Entry 7MQS (electron microscopy, 4.40 A resolution (low resolution: residue-level contacts below are approximate; hydrogen-bond / salt-bridge calls are withheld)); this record covers chains E and C of the 8 polymer chains in the assembly.

[Chain E]
Protein: Isoform Short of Insulin receptor
From: Homo sapiens
Notes: EC 2.7.10.1; fragment: Ectodomain
UniProt: P06213-2 (INSR-2_HUMAN); residues 1-916 here correspond to UniProt positions 28-943 (UniProt number = residue number + 27)
Sequence (916 residues; row label = number of the first residue in the row):
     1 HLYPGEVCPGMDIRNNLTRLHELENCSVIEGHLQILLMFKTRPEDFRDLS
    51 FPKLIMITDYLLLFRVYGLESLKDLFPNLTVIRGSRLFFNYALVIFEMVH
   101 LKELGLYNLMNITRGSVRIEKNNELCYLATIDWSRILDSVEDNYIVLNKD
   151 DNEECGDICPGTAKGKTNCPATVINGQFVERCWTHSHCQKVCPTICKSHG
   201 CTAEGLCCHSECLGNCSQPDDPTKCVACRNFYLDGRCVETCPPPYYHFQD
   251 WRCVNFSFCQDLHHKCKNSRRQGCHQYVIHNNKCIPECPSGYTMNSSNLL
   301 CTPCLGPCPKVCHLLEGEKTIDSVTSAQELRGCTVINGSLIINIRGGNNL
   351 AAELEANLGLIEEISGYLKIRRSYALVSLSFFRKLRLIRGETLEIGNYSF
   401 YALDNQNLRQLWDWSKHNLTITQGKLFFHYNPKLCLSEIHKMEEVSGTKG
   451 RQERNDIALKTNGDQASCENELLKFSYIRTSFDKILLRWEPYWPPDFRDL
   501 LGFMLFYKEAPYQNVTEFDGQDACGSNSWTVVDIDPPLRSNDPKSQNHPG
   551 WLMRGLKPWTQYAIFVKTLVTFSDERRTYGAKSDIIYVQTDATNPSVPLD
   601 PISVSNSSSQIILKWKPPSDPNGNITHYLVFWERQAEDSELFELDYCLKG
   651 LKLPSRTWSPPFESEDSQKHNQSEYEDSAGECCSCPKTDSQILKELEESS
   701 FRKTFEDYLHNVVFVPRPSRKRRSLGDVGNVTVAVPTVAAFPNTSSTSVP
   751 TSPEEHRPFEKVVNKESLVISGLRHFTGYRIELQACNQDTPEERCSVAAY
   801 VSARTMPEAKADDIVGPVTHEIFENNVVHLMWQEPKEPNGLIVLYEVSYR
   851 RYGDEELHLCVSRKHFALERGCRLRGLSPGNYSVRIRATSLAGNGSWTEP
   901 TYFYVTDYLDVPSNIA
Not modelled in the structure: 1-4, 163-167, 173-176, 268-273, 516-530, 657-690, 718-753, 911-916
Disulfides: C8-C26, C126-C155, C159-C182, C169-C188, C192-C201, C196-C207, C208-C216, C212-C225, C228-C237, C241-C253, C259-C284, C266-C274, C288-C301, C304-C308, C312-C333, C435-C468, C647-C860, C786-C795

[Chain C]
Protein: Insulin A chain
UniProt: P01308 (INS_HUMAN); residues 1-21 here correspond to UniProt positions 90-110 (UniProt number = residue number + 89)
Sequence (24 residues; numbered 1 to 24; the number before each row is that of its first residue):
     1 GIVEQCCTSICSLYQLENYCHSLQ
Sequence notes: engineered mutation H21 (Asn110 in P01308); insertion (22-24)
Disulfides: C6-C11

[Interface between chain E and chain C]
Residue-residue contacts (12):
  L486(E) with L13(C)
  D535(E) with S12(C); Y14(C)
  P536(E) with Y14(C)
  P537(E) with Y14(C)
  P549(E) with Y14(C)
  G550(E) with L13(C)
  W551(E) with I10(C); C11(C); S12(C); L13(C)
  L552(E) with L13(C)
Also at the interface, not in a pair above, chain E (9 interface residues in all): R488
Also at the interface, not in a pair above, chain C (6 interface residues in all): E17

[Overview]
Chain E and chain C form an interface of 9 and 6 residues respectively.
Here chain E is Isoform Short of Insulin receptor (Homo sapiens) and chain C is Insulin A chain. Entry 7MQS
(The insulin receptor ectodomain in complex with three venom hybrid insulin molecules - asymmetric
conformation) was determined by electron microscopy, deposited together with 7MQO and 7MQR.
